PDB entry 7XSX | electron microscopy, 3.80 A resolution | chains B and P of the 35 polymer chains in the assembly

Chain B:
Molecule: DNA-directed RNA polymerase subunit beta
Organism: Komagataella phaffii
Notes: EC 2.7.7.6
UniProt: C4QZQ7 (C4QZQ7_KOMPG); residue numbers follow UniProt; this construct covers 1-1227
Chain sequence (1227 residues; numbered 1 to 1227; the number before each row is that of its first residue):
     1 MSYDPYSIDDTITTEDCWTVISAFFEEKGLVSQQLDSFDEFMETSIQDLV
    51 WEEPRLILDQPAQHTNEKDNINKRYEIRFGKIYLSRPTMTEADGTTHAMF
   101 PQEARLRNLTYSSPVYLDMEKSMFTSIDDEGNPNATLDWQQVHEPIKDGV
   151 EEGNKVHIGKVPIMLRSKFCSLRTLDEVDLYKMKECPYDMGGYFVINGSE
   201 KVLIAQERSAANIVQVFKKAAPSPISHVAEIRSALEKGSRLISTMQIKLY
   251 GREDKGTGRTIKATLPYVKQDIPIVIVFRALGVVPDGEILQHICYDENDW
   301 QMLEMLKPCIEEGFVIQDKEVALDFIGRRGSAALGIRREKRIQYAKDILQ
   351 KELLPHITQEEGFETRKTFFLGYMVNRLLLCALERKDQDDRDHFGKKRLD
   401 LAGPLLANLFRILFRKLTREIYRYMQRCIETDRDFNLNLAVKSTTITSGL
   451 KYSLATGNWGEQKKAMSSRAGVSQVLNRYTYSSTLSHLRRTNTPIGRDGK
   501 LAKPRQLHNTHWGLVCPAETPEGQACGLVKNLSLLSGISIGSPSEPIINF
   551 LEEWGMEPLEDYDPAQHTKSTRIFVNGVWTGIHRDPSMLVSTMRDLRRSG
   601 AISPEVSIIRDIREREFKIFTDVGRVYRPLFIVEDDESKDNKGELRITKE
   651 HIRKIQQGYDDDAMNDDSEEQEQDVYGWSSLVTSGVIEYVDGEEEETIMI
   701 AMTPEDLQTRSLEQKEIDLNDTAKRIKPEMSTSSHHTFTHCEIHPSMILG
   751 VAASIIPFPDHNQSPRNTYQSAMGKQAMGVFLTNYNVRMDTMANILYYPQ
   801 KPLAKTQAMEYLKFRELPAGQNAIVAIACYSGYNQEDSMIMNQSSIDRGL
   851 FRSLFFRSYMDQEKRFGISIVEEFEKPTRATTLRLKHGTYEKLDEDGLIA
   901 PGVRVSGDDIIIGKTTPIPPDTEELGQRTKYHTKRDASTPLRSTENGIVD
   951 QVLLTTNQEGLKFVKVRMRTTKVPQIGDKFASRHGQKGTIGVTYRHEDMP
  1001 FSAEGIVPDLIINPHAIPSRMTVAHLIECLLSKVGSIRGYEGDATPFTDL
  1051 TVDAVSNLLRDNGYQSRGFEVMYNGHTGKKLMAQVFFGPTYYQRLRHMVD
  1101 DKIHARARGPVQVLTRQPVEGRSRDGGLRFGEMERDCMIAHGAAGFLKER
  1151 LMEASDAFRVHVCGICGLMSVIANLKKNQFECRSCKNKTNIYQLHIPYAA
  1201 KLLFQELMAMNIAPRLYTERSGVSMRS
Not modelled in the structure: 1-8, 65-68, 129-152, 663-674, 710-719, 1223-1227
Bound ions: Zn2+: Cys1163, Cys1166, Cys1182, Cys1185

Chain P:
Molecule: 19-nt RNA strand
Sequence (19 nucleotides; each row starts with the number of its first residue; numbers below 1 keep their minus sign (G-7 is residue -7)):
    -7 GACCCGGGUGUUUUCCCCA
Bound ions: Mg2+: C10, A11 (shared with 2 residues of chain A)

Chain B / chain P interface:
Residue-residue contacts (20):
  Gly471(B) with U6(P), sugar contact
  Gln474(B) with U6(P), phosphate contact; C7(P), sugar contact
  Arg490(B) with C8(P), salt bridge to the phosphate
  Gln776(B) with C8(P), hydrogen bond to the phosphate; C9(P), hydrogen bond to the phosphate
  Arg879(B) with C-3(P), salt bridge to the phosphate
  Lys886(B) with C-3(P), base contact; G-1(P), base contact; G0(P), hydrogen bond to the base
  His887(B) with C-3(P), base contact; G-2(P), base contact; G-1(P), base contact
  Lys979(B) with C9(P), hydrogen bond to the phosphate; C10(P), salt bridge to the phosphate
  Lys987(B) with C10(P), salt bridge to the phosphate
  His1097(B) with C8(P), sugar contact; C9(P), sugar contact
  Arg1124(B) with U1(P), salt bridge to the phosphate; G2(P), salt bridge to the phosphate
Also at the interface, not in a pair above, chain B (17 interface residues in all): Ala470, Ala772, Arg884, Leu885, Asp936, Val1119
Also at the interface, not in a pair above, chain P (12 interface residues in all): U5

Summary:
Chain B and chain P form an interface of 17 and 12 residues respectively, with 4 hydrogen bonds and 6 salt
bridges. Polar contacts include Lys886(B)-G0(P), Gln776(B)-C8(P) and Gln776(B)-C9(P). C10(P) and A11(P) form
the Mg2+ site. Cys1163(B), Cys1166(B), Cys1182(B) and Cys1185(B) coordinate Zn2+.
Chain B is DNA-directed RNA polymerase subunit beta (Komagataella phaffii) and chain P is a 19-nt RNA strand;
the structure, RNA polymerase II elongation complex transcribing a nucleosome (EC49), was determined by
electron microscopy together with 7XN7, 7XSE, 7XSZ, 7XT7, 7XTD and 7XTI from the same study.
